Entry 7YQ6 (electron microscopy, 4.18 A resolution (low resolution: residue-level contacts below are approximate; hydrogen-bond / salt-bridge calls are withheld)); this record covers chains E and H of the 4 polymer chains in the assembly.

# Chain E
Molecule: Isoform Short of Insulin receptor
Source organism: Homo sapiens
Notes: EC 2.7.10.1
UniProtKB: P06213 (INSR_HUMAN), isoform P06213-2; residues 1-907 here correspond to UniProt positions 28-934 (UniProt number = residue number + 27)
Amino-acid sequence (907 residues; row label = number of the first residue in the row):
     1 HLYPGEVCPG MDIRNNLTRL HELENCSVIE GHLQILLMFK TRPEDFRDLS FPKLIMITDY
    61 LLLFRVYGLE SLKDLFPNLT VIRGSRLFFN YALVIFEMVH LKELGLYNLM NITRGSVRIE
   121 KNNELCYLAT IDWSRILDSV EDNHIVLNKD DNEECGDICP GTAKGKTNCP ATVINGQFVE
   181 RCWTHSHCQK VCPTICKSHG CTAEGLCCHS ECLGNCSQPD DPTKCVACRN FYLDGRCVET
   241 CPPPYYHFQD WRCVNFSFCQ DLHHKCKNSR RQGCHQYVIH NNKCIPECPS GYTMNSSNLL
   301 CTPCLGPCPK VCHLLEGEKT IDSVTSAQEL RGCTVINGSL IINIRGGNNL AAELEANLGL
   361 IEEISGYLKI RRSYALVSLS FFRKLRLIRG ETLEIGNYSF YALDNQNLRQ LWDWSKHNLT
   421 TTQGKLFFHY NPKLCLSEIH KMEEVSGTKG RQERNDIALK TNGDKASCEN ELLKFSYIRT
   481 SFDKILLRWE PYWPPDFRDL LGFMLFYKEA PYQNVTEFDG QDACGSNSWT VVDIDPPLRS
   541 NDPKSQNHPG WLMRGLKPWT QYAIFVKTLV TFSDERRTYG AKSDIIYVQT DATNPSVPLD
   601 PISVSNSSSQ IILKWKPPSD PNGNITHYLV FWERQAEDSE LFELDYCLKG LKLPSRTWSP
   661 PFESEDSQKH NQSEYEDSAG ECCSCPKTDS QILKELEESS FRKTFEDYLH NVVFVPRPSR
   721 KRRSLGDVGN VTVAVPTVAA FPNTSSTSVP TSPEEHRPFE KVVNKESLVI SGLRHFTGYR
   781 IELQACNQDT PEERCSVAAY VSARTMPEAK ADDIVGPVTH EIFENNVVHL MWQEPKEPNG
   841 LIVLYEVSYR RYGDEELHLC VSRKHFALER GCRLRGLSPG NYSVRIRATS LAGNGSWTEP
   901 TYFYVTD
Not modelled in the structure: 161-168, 656-755
Construct notes: conflict His-144 (Tyr171 in P06213), Thr-421 (Ile448 in P06213), Lys-465 (Gln492 in P06213)
Disulfide bonds: Cys-8/Cys-26, Cys-126/Cys-155, Cys-159/Cys-182, Cys-169/Cys-188, Cys-192/Cys-201, Cys-196/Cys-207, Cys-208/Cys-216, Cys-212/Cys-225, Cys-228/Cys-237, Cys-241/Cys-253, Cys-259/Cys-284, Cys-266/Cys-274, Cys-288/Cys-301, Cys-304/Cys-308, Cys-312/Cys-333, Cys-435/Cys-468, Cys-647/Cys-860, Cys-786/Cys-795
From the paper describing this entry:
  - mutagenesis - R271A, S323A, T325A, Y477A, K484A, L486A, R488A, W551A, L552A, R554A: decreased signaling in response to A43
  - mutagenesis - F705A: increased signaling in response to A62
  - mutagenesis - R702Y/T704W: decreased signaling in response to A62
  - mutagenesis - F64A, R702Y/T704W: abolished signaling in response to insulin
  - mutagenesis - V99R/V173R/V604R/S802R: decreased signaling

# Chain H
Molecule: IR-A62 aptamer
Sequence (24 nucleotides; numbered 1 to 24; the number before each row is that of its first residue):
     1 CXXXAXGXAX GXGXCXAGXX CXGX
Modified positions: AF2 (2'-deoxy-2'-fluoroadenosine 5'-(dihydrogen phosphate)) at position 2, DUZ (5-(benzylcarbamoyl)-2'-deoxyuridine 5'-(dihydrogen phosphate)) at position 3, DUZ (5-(benzylcarbamoyl)-2'-deoxyuridine 5'-(dihydrogen phosphate)) at position 4, CFZ (2'-deoxy-2'-fluorocytidine 5'-(dihydrogen phosphate)) at position 6, CFZ (2'-deoxy-2'-fluorocytidine 5'-(dihydrogen phosphate)) at position 8, 85Y (2'-deoxy-5-{[(naphthalen-2-yl)methyl]carbamoyl}uridine 5'-(dihydrogen phosphate)) at position 10, OMG (o2'-methylguanosine-5'-monophosphate) at position 11, AF2 (2'-deoxy-2'-fluoroadenosine 5'-(dihydrogen phosphate)) at position 12, OMG (o2'-methylguanosine-5'-monophosphate) at position 13, DUZ (5-(benzylcarbamoyl)-2'-deoxyuridine 5'-(dihydrogen phosphate)) at position 14, 85Y (2'-deoxy-5-{[(naphthalen-2-yl)methyl]carbamoyl}uridine 5'-(dihydrogen phosphate)) at position 16, AF2 (2'-deoxy-2'-fluoroadenosine 5'-(dihydrogen phosphate)) at position 19, 85Y (2'-deoxy-5-{[(naphthalen-2-yl)methyl]carbamoyl}uridine 5'-(dihydrogen phosphate)) at position 20, OMC (o2'-methylycytidine-5'-monophosphate) at position 21, CFZ (2'-deoxy-2'-fluorocytidine 5'-(dihydrogen phosphate)) at position 22, DUZ (5-(benzylcarbamoyl)-2'-deoxyuridine 5'-(dihydrogen phosphate)) at position 24

# How chain E and chain H interact
Residue-residue contacts (16; chain E residue first):
  Arg-14(E) with 85Y_16(H); DA17(H)
  Gln-34(E) with 85Y_16(H)
  Leu-37(E) with DA9(H)
  Phe-39(E) with CFZ_8(H); DA9(H)
  Lys-40(E) with DG23(H)
  Tyr-60(E) with 85Y_16(H)
  Phe-64(E) with 85Y_16(H)
  Arg-65(E) with DA9(H)
  Tyr-67(E) with CFZ_8(H); DA9(H)
  Phe-88(E) with DC15(H)
  Phe-89(E) with DC15(H); 85Y_16(H)
  Phe-96(E) with 85Y_16(H)
Interface residues without a listed pair, chain E (13 interface residues in all): Leu-36

# In short
13 residues of chain E face 6 of chain H across their interface. The paper reports that R271A, S323A and T325A
of chain E, among others, reduce signaling in response to A43; F64A and R702Y/T704W of chain E abolish
signaling in response to insulin; 14 substitutions were tested in all.
Chain E is Isoform Short of Insulin receptor (Homo sapiens) and chain H is IR-A62 aptamer; the structure,
human insulin receptor bound with A62 DNA aptamer, was determined by electron microscopy (same publication as
7YQ3, 7YQ4, 7YQ5 and 8GUY).
